Entry 7UN6 (electron microscopy, 3.30 A resolution); this record covers chains A and B of the 3 polymer chains in the assembly.

== Chain A ==
Molecule: (E3-independent) E2 ubiquitin-conjugating enzyme
Organism: Homo sapiens
Notes: EC 2.3.2.24
UniProt: Q9C0C9 (UBE2O_HUMAN); residues 1-1292 here = UniProt positions 1-1292
Chain sequence (1342 residues; numbered -49 to 1292; the number before each row is that of its first residue; numbers below 1 keep their minus sign (Met-49 is residue -49)):
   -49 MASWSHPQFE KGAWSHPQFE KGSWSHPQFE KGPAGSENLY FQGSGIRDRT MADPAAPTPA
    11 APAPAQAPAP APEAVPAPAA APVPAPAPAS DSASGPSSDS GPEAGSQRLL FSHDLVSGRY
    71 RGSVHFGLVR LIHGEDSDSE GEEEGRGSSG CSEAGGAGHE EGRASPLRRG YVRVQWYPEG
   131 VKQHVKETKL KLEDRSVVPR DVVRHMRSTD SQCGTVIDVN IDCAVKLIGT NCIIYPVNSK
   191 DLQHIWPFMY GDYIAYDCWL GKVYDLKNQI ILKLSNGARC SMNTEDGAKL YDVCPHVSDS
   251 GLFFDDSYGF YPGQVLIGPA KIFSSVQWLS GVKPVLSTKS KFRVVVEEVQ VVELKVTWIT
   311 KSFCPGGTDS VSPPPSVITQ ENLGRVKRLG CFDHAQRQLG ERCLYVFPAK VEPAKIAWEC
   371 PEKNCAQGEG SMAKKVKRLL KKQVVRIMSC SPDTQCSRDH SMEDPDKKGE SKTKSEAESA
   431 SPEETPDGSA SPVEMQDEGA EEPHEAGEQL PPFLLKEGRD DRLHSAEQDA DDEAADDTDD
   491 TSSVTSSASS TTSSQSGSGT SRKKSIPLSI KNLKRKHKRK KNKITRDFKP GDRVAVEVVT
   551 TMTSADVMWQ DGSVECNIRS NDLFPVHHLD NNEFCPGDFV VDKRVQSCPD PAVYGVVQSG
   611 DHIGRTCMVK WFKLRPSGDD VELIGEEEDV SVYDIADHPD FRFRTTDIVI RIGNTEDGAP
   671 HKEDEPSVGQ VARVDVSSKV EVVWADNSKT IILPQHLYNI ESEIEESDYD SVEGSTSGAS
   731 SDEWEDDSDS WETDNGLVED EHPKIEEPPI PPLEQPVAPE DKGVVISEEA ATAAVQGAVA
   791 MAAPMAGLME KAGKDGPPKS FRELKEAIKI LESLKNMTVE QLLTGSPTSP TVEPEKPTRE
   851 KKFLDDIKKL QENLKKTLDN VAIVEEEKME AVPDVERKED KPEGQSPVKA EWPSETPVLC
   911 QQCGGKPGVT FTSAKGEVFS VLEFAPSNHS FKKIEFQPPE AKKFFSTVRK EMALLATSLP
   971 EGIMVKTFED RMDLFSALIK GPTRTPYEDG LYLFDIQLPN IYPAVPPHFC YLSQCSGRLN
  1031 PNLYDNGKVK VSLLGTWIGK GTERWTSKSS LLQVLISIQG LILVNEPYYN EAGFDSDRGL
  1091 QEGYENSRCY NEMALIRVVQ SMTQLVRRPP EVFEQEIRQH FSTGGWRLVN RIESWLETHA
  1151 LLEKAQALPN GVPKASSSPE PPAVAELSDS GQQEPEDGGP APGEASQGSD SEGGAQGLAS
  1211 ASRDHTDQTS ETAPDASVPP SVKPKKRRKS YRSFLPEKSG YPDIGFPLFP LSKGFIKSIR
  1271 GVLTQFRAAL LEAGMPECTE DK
Not modelled in the structure: -49 to 56, 85-121, 242-259, 313-320, 359-541, 664-674, 711-927, 1048-1053, 1148-1251, 1289-1292
Construct notes: initiating methionine (-49); expression tag (-48 to 0); conflict Lys1040 (Cys in Q9C0C9)
UniProt features mapped onto this chain:
  - motif: Arg512 to Arg536 (Nuclear localization signal)
  - modified residue: Ser50 (Phosphoserine), Ser87 (Phosphoserine), Ser89 (Phosphoserine), Ser399 (Phosphoserine), Ser401 (Phosphoserine), Ser441 (Phosphoserine), Thr488 (Phosphothreonine), Thr491 (Phosphothreonine), Ser515 (Phosphoserine), Ser836 (Phosphoserine), Thr838 (Phosphothreonine), Ser839 (Phosphoserine), Ser896 (Phosphoserine)
Reported in the primary citation:
  - mutagenesis - K289D, K291D, R293D: unchanged binding to Nucleosome assembly protein 1-like 1 (chain B)
  - mutagenesis - I660A/I662A: decreased catalytic activity on ubiquitin-conjugated clients
  - mutagenesis - I660A/I662A: unchanged catalytic activity on Autoubiquitylation

== Chain B ==
Molecule: Nucleosome assembly protein 1-like 1
Organism: Homo sapiens
UniProt: P55209 (NP1L1_HUMAN); residues 2-391 here = UniProt positions 2-391
Chain sequence (416 residues; each row starts with the number of its first residue; numbers below 1 keep their minus sign (Met-24 is residue -24)):
   -24 MDYKDHDGDY KDHDIDYKDD DDKAGSADID NKEQSELDQD LDDVEEVEEE ETGEETKLKA
    36 RQLTVQMMQN PQILAALQER LDGLVETPTG YIESLPRVVK RRVNALKNLQ VKCAQIEAKF
    96 YEEVHDLERK YAVLYQPLFD KRFEIINAIY EPTEEECEWK PDEEDEISEE LKEKAKIEDE
   156 KKDEEKEDPK GIPEFWLTVF KNVDLLSDMV QEHDEPILKH LKDIKVKFSD AGQPMSFVLE
   216 FHFEPNEYFT NEVLTKTYRM RSEPDDSDPF SFDGPEIMGC TGCQIDWKKG KNVTLKTIKK
   276 KQKHKGRGTV RTVTKTVSND SFFNFFAPPE VPESGDLDDD AEAILAADFE IGHFLRERII
   336 PRSVLYFTGE AIEDDDDDYD EEGEEADEEG EEEGDEENDP DYDPKKDQNP AECKQQ
Not modelled in the structure: -24 to 72, 127-163, 350-391
Construct notes: initiating methionine (-24); expression tag (-23 to 1)
UniProt features mapped onto this chain:
  - motif: Tyr125 to Ala150 (NAP1L motif), Ile273 to His279 (Nuclear localization signal)
  - modified residue: Ala2 (N-acetylalanine), Ser10 (Phosphoserine), Thr62 (Phosphothreonine), Thr64 (Phosphothreonine), Ser69 (Phosphoserine), Lys116 (N6-acetyllysine), Ser143 (Phosphoserine), Cys388 (Cysteine methyl ester)
  - lipidation: Cys388 (S-farnesyl cysteine)
  - mutagenesis: Glu126 (E126A: Impaired binding to histones and ability to mediate histone chaperone activity), Glu130 (E130A: Impaired binding to histones and ability to mediate histone chaperone activity), Trp134 (W134A: Impaired binding to histones and ability to mediate histone chaperone activity)

== How chain A and chain B interact ==
Residue-residue contacts (17):
  Ser225(A) - Ile347(B)
  Ser225(A) - Asp349(B)  hydrogen bond (side chain-backbone)
  Asn226(A) - Gly344(B)  hydrogen bond (side chain-backbone)
  Asn226(A) - Ala346(B)
  Val282(A) - Thr343(B)
  Val282(A) - Gly344(B)
  Lys283(A) - Glu345(B)
  Pro284(A) - Glu345(B)
  Val285(A) - Glu345(B)  hydrogen bond (backbone-backbone)
  Val285(A) - Ile347(B)
  Lys289(A) - Arg333(B)
  Ser290(A) - Ile347(B)
  Ser290(A) - Asp349(B)
  Lys291(A) - Ile347(B)
  Lys291(A) - Asp349(B)
  Phe292(A) - Ile347(B)  hydrophobic
  Arg293(A) - Asp349(B)
Other interface residues (no listed pair), chain B (8 interface residues in all): Arg337
From the paper, about this interface:
  - interface residues, chain A: Lys289(A), Lys291(A), Arg293(A)
  - hot spots on chain A (mutagenesis) - K289E/K291E: abolished binding to Nucleosome assembly protein 1-like 1 (chain B)
  - interface residues, chain B: Glu345(B), Asp349(B)

== Summary ==
11 residues of chain A face 8 of chain B across their interface, with 3 hydrogen bonds. Polar pairs include
Ser225(A)-Asp349(B), Asn226(A)-Gly344(B) and Val285(A)-Glu345(B). From the paper: I660A/I662A of chain A
reduce catalytic activity on ubiquitin-conjugated clients; interface residues Lys289(A), Lys291(A) and
Glu345(B) among others; 5 substitutions were tested in all.
Here chain A is (E3-independent) E2 ubiquitin-conjugating enzyme and chain B is Nucleosome assembly protein
1-like 1, both from Homo sapiens. Entry 7UN6 (Complex of UBE2O with NAP1L1) was determined by electron
microscopy.
